PDB entry 8K0K | X-ray diffraction, 3.00 A resolution | chains I and J of the 10 polymer chains in the assembly

[Chain I]
Molecule: Csy4
Organism: Vibrio phage ICP1_2011_A
Reference sequence: M1R9H3 (M1R9H3_9CAUD); residues 1-168 here = UniProt positions 1-168
Chain sequence (168 residues; each row starts with the number of its first residue):
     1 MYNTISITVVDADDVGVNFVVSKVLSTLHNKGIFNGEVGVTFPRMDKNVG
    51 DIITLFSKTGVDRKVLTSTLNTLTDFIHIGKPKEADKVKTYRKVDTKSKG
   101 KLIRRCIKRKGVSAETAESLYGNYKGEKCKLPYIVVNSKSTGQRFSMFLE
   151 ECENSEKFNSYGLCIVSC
Unresolved in the structure: 167-168

[Chain J]
Molecule: 60-nt RNA strand
Organism: Vibrio phage ICP1_2011_A
Sequence (60 nucleotides; each row starts with the number of its first residue; numbers below 1 keep their minus sign (C-7 is residue -7)):
    -7 CUUAAAGAGUCAACCCUUUGCUUAUCUUCCCUAUUUAAAUGUUAGCAGCC
    43 GCAUAGGCUG

[Chain I / chain J interface]
Pairs across the interface (47):
  Asn18(I) - U34(J)  sugar contact
  Phe19(I) - U34(J)  sugar contact
  His29(I) - G52(J)  hydrogen bond to the sugar
  Asn48(I) - U34(J)  hydrogen bond to the phosphate
  Asn48(I) - U35(J)  hydrogen bond to the phosphate
  Arg92(I) - C50(J)  salt bridge to the phosphate
  Lys93(I) - U51(J)  salt bridge to the phosphate
  Asp95(I) - C50(J)  hydrogen bond to the base
  Asp95(I) - U51(J)  base contact
  Thr96(I) - C38(J)  phosphate contact
  Lys97(I) - C38(J)  base contact
  Lys97(I) - A39(J)  base contact
  Lys97(I) - G40(J)  hydrogen bond to the base
  Lys97(I) - C50(J)  base contact
  Ser98(I) - C38(J)  phosphate contact
  Ser98(I) - A39(J)  phosphate contact
  Lys101(I) - A39(J)  phosphate contact
  Lys101(I) - G40(J)  salt bridge to the phosphate
  Leu102(I) - U46(J)  phosphate contact
  Arg104(I) - A39(J)  salt bridge to the phosphate
  Arg105(I) - G40(J)  hydrogen bond to the base
  Arg105(I) - C41(J)  salt bridge to the phosphate
  Arg109(I) - C42(J)  salt bridge to the phosphate
  Arg109(I) - G43(J)  salt bridge to the phosphate
  Lys110(I) - G43(J)  base contact
  Lys110(I) - A45(J)  base contact
  Tyr121(I) - A45(J)  hydrogen bond to the sugar
  Tyr121(I) - U46(J)  hydrogen bond to the phosphate
  Asn123(I) - U46(J)  base contact
  Tyr124(I) - U46(J)  base contact
  Ile134(I) - U35(J)  phosphate contact
  Ile134(I) - A36(J)  sugar contact
  Val136(I) - U35(J)  phosphate contact
  Lys139(I) - G52(J)  base contact
  Ser140(I) - G52(J)  hydrogen bond to the phosphate
  Thr141(I) - G52(J)  hydrogen bond to the base
  Gln143(I) - A39(J)  hydrogen bond to the sugar
  Arg144(I) - U35(J)  base contact
  Arg144(I) - A36(J)  base contact
  Phe145(I) - C38(J)  base contact
  Ser146(I) - A36(J)  hydrogen bond to the base
  Asn159(I) - U51(J)  phosphate contact
  Asn159(I) - G52(J)  phosphate contact
  Ser160(I) - G52(J)  phosphate contact
  Leu163(I) - C50(J)  phosphate contact
  Cys164(I) - C50(J)  phosphate contact
  Cys164(I) - U51(J)  phosphate contact
Also at the interface, not in a pair above, chain I (38 interface residues in all): Asp14, Gly100, Leu120, Phe148, Tyr161, Ile165
Also at the interface, not in a pair above, chain J (17 interface residues in all): A30, G37, G49

[In short]
38 residues of chain I face 17 of chain J across their interface; the contacts include 12 hydrogen bonds and 7
salt bridges. Among the polar pairs are Asp95(I)-C50(J), Lys97(I)-G40(J) and Arg105(I)-G40(J).
Chain I is Csy4 and chain J is a 60-nt RNA strand, both from Vibrio phage ICP1_2011_A; the structure, Crystal
structure of Csy complex, was determined by X-ray diffraction (same publication as 8K28, 8K0H and 8K0J).
